5C4J - chains B and C of the 13 polymer chains in the assembly; structure by X-ray diffraction, 4.00 A resolution.

[Chain B]
Molecule: DNA-directed RNA polymerase II subunit RPB2
From: Saccharomyces cerevisiae (strain ATCC 204508 / S288c)
Notes: EC 2.7.7.6
UniProtKB: P08518 (RPB2_YEAST); residues 1-1224 here = UniProt positions 1-1224
Amino-acid sequence (1224 residues; each row starts with the number of its first residue):
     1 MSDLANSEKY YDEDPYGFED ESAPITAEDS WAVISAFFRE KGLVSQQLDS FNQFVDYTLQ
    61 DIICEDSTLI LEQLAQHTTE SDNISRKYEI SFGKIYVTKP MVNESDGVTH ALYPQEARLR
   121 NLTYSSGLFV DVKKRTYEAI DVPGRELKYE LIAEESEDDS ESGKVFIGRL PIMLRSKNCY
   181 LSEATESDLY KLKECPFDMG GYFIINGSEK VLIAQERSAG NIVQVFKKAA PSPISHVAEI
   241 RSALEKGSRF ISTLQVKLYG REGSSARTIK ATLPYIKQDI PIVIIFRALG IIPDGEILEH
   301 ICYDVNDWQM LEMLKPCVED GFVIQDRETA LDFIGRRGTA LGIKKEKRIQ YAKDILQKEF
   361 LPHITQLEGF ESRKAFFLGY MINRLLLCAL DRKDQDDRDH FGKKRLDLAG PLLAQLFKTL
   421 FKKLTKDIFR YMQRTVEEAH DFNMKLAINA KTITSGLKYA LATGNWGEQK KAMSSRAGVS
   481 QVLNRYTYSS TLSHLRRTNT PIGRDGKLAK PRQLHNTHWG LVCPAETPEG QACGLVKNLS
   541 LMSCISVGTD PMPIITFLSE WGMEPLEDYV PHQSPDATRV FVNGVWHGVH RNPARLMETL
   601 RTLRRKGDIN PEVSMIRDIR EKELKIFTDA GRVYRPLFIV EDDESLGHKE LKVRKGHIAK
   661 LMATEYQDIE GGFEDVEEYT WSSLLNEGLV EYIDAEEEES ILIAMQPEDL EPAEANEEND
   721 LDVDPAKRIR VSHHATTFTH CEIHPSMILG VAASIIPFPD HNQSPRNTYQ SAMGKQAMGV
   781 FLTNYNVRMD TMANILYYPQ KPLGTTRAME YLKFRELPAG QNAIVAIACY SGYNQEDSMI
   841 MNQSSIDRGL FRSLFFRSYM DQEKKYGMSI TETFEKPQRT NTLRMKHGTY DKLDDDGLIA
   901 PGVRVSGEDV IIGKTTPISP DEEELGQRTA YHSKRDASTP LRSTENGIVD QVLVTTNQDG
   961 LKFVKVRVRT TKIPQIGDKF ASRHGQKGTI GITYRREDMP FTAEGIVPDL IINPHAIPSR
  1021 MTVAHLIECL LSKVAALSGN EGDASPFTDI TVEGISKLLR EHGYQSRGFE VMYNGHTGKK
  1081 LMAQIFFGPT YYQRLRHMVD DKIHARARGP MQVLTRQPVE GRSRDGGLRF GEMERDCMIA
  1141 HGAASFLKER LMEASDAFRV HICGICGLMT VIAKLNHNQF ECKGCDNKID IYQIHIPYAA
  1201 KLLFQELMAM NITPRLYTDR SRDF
Unresolved in the structure: 1-19, 155-160, 335-348, 669-677, 685, 715-725, 731-734, 926-928
Ion coordination: Zn2+ near Cys1163 (its only coordinating residue here)
Reported in the primary citation:
  - binding site for Template strand DNA: Tyr459, Thr463, Met868
  - binding site for Non-template strand DNA: Lys471, Gly867, Met868
  - conformationally variable residues (loop rearrangement): Pro501 to Lys510

[Chain C]
Molecule: DNA-directed RNA polymerase II subunit RPB3
From: Saccharomyces cerevisiae (strain ATCC 204508 / S288c)
UniProtKB: P16370 (RPB3_YEAST); numbering as in UniProt (aligned over 1-318)
Amino-acid sequence (318 residues; row label = number of the first residue in the row):
     1 MSEEGPQVKI REASKDNVDF ILSNVDLAMA NSLRRVMIAE IPTLAIDSVE VETNTTVLAD
    61 EFIAHRLGLI PLQSMDIEQL EYSRDCFCED HCDKCSVVLT LQAFGESEST TNVYSKDLVI
   121 VSNLMGRNIG HPIIQDKEGN GVLICKLRKG QELKLTCVAK KGIAKEHAKW GPAAAIEFEY
   181 DPWNKLKHTD YWYEQDSAKE WPQSKNCEYE DPPNEGDPFD YKAQADTFYM NVESVGSIPV
   241 DQVVVRGIDT LQKKVASILL ALTQMDQDKV NFASGDNNTA SNMLGSNEDV MMTGAEQDPY
   301 SNASQMGNTG SGGYDNAW
Unresolved in the structure: 1-3, 269-318
Ion coordination: Zn2+: Cys86, Cys88, Cys95

[How chain B and chain C interact]
Contacting residue pairs (82; chain B residue first):
  Asn786(B) with Val57(C)
  Tyr797(B) with Glu61(C); Phe62(C)
  Tyr798(B) with Phe62(C), hydrophobic; His65(C); Arg66(C), hydrogen bond
  Ser844(B) with Ala168(C)
  Asp847(B) with His65(C); His167(C), salt bridge; Ala168(C), hydrogen bond (side chain-backbone)
  Arg848(B) with His65(C), hydrogen bond (backbone-side chain); Leu69(C); Ala168(C)
  Gly849(B) with His65(C)
  Arg852(B) with His65(C), hydrogen bond
  Leu854(B) with Glu61(C)
  Arg969(B) with Ala59(C); Asp60(C), salt bridge; Glu61(C), salt bridge
  Thr971(B) with Glu61(C)
  Arg995(B) with Lys165(C)
  Arg996(B) with Ile38(C); Ala173(C), hydrogen bond (side chain-backbone); Ala175(C)
  Glu997(B) with Arg34(C); Arg35(C); Ile38(C); Ala39(C)
  Asp998(B) with Arg35(C), salt bridge
  Phe1001(B) with Asn31(C); Arg34(C); Phe178(C), hydrophobic
  Ala1003(B) with Glu177(C); Phe178(C), hydrogen bond (backbone-backbone); Glu179(C)
  Glu1004(B) with Glu177(C)
  Gly1005(B) with Ala175(C); Ile176(C)
  Arg1060(B) with Lys199(C), hydrogen bond (side chain-backbone); Glu200(C); Pro202(C)
  Gly1063(B) with Pro202(C)
  Gln1065(B) with Glu200(C); Trp201(C); Pro202(C)
  Arg1067(B) with Trp192(C); Glu194(C), salt bridge; Glu200(C)
  Phe1069(B) with Trp192(C), hydrophobic; Trp201(C)
  Val1071(B) with Thr189(C); Tyr191(C), hydrophobic; Trp201(C), hydrophobic
  Tyr1073(B) with Phe178(C); Glu179(C); Tyr180(C), hydrophobic
  Asn1074(B) with Asn31(C)
  Gly1075(B) with Asn31(C), hydrogen bond (backbone-side chain); Arg34(C), hydrogen bond (backbone-side chain); Arg35(C), hydrogen bond (backbone-side chain)
  His1076(B) with Asn31(C), hydrogen bond (backbone-side chain); Arg35(C)
  Thr1077(B) with Leu27(C); Asn31(C)
  Gly1078(B) with Asn31(C); Tyr180(C)
  Lys1079(B) with Tyr180(C); His188(C)
  Lys1080(B) with Tyr180(C), hydrogen bond (backbone-side chain); Asp181(C), salt bridge; Asn184(C), hydrogen bond; His188(C); Thr189(C)
  Leu1081(B) with Thr189(C)
  Met1082(B) with His188(C); Thr189(C); Asp190(C), hydrogen bond (backbone-backbone)
  Gln1084(B) with Thr189(C); Asp190(C), hydrogen bond (side chain-backbone); Tyr191(C); Trp192(C); Trp201(C)
Other interface residues (no listed pair), chain B (41 interface residues in all): Ile948, Met999, Thr1002, Tyr1064, Glu1070
Other interface residues (no listed pair), chain C (40 interface residues in all): Ala28, Glu40, Ala164, Ala174

[In short]
41 residues of chain B face 40 of chain C across their interface; the contacts include 15 hydrogen bonds and 6
salt bridges. Among the polar pairs are Asp847(B)-His167(C), Arg969(B)-Asp60(C) and Arg969(B)-Glu61(C). The
paper reports a binding site for Template strand DNA at Tyr459(B), Thr463(B) and Met868(B); a binding site for
Non-template strand DNA at Lys471(B), Gly867(B) and Met868(B).
Here chain B is DNA-directed RNA polymerase II subunit RPB2 and chain C is DNA-directed RNA polymerase II
subunit RPB3, both from Saccharomyces cerevisiae (strain ATCC 204508 / S288c). Entry 5C4J (Crystal structure
of a transcribing RNA Polymerase II complex reveals a complete transcription bubble) was determined by X-ray
diffraction (same publication as 5C3E, 5C44, 5C4A and 5C4X).
